PDB entry 7Z1O | electron microscopy, 2.70 A resolution | chains A and H of the 20 polymer chains in the assembly

[Chain A]
Molecule: DNA-directed RNA polymerase III subunit RPC1
Source organism: Saccharomyces cerevisiae W303
Notes: EC 2.7.7.6
UniProtKB: P04051 (RPC1_YEAST); residue numbers follow UniProt; this construct covers 1-1460
Sequence (1460 residues; each row starts with the number of its first residue):
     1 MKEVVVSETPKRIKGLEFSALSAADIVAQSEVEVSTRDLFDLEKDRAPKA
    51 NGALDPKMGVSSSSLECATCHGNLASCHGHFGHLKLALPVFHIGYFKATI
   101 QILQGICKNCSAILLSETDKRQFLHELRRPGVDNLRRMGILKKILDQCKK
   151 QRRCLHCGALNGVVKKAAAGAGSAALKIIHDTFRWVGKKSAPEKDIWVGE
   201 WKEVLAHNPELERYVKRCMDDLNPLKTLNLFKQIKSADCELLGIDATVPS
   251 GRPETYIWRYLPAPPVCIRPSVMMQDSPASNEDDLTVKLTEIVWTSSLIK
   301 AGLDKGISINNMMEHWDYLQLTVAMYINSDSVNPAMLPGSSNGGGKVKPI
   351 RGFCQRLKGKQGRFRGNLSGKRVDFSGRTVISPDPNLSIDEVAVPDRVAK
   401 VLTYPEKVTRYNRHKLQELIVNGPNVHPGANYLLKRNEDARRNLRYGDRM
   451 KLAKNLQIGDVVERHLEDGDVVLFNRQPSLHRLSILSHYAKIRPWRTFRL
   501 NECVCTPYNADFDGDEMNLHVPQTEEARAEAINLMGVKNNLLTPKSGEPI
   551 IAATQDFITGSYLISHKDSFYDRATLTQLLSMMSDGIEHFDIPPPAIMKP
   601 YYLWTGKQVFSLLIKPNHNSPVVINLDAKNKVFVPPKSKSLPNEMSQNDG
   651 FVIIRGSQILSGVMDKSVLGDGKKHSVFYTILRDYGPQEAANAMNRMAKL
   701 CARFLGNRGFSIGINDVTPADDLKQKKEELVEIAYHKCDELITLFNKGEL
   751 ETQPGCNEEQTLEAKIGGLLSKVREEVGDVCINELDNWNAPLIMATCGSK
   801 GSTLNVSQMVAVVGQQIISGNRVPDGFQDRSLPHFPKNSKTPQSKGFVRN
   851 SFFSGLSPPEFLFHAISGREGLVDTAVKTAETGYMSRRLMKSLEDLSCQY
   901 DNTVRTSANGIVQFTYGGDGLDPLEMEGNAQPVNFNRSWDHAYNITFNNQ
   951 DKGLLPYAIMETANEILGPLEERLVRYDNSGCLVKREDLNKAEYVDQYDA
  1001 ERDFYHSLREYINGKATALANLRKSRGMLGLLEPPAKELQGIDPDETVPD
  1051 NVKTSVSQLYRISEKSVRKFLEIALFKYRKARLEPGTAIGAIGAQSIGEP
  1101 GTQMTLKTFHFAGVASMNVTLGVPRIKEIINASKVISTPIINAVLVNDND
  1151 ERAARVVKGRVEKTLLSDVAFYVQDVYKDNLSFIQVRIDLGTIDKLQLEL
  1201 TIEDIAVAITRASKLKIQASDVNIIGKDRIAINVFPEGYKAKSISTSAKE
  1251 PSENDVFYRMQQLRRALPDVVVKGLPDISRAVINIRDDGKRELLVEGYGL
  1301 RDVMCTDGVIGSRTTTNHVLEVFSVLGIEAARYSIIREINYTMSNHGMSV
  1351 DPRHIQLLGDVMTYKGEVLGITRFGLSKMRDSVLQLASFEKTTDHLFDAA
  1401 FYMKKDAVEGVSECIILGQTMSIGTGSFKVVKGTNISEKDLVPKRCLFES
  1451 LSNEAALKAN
Not modelled in the structure: 341-346, 1237-1252, 1459-1460
UniProt features mapped onto this chain:
  - region: P858 to E870 (Bridging helix)
  - binding site (Zn(2+)): C67, C70, C77, H80, C107, C110, C154
  - binding site (Mg(2+)): D511, D513, D515
  - mutagenesis: T506 (T506I: Temperature-sensitive), N509 (N509Y: Temperature-sensitive), N518 (N518Q: Temperature-sensitive)

[Chain H]
Molecule: DNA-directed RNA polymerases I, II, and III subunit RPABC3
Source organism: Saccharomyces cerevisiae W303
UniProtKB: P20436 (RPAB3_YEAST); residues 1-146 here = UniProt positions 1-146
Sequence (146 residues; each row starts with the number of its first residue):
     1 MSNTLFDDIFQVSEVDPGRYNKVCRIEAASTTQDQCKLTLDINVELFPVA
    51 AQDSLTVTIASSLNLEDTPANDSSATRSWRPPQAGDRSLADDYDYVMYGT
   101 AYKFEEVSKDLIAVYYSFGGLLMRLEGNYRNLNNLKQENAYLLIRR
Not modelled in the structure: 1, 66-75
UniProt features mapped onto this chain:
  - region: D16 to T39 (Non-specific ssDNA binding)
  - modified residue: S2 (N-acetylserine), T68 (Phosphothreonine)

[Interface between chain A and chain H]
Pairs across the interface - 89 pairs, chain A then chain H:
  H566(A) - Y20(H)
  K567(A) - Y20(H)
  K567(A) - V23(H)
  K567(A) - D41(H)  salt bridge
  K567(A) - G120(H)  hydrogen bond (side chain-backbone)
  K567(A) - L121(H)
  D568(A) - Y20(H)
  D568(A) - N21(H)
  D568(A) - K22(H)  hydrogen bond (backbone-side chain)
  F570(A) - V23(H)  hydrophobic
  F570(A) - N43(H)
  F570(A) - L121(H)  hydrophobic
  R573(A) - W79(H)  hydrogen bond (side chain-backbone)
  R573(A) - P81(H)
  I592(A) - S78(H)
  I592(A) - W79(H)  hydrogen bond (backbone-backbone)
  P593(A) - W79(H)
  P594(A) - W79(H)
  P594(A) - Y98(H)  hydrophobic
  P595(A) - W79(H)
  P595(A) - Y98(H)
  A596(A) - M97(H)
  A596(A) - Y98(H)  hydrogen bond (backbone-backbone)
  A596(A) - F118(H)
  I597(A) - N43(H)
  I597(A) - L46(H)  hydrophobic
  I597(A) - Y95(H)
  I597(A) - V96(H)
  M598(A) - W79(H)  hydrophobic
  M598(A) - V96(H)  hydrogen bond (backbone-backbone)
  M598(A) - Y98(H)  hydrophobic
  M598(A) - Y141(H)  hydrophobic
  K599(A) - A90(H)
  K599(A) - Y93(H)
  K599(A) - D94(H)
  K599(A) - V96(H)
  P600(A) - L46(H)  hydrophobic
  Y601(A) - L46(H)  hydrophobic
  Y602(A) - W79(H)  hydrophobic
  Y602(A) - P81(H)  hydrophobic
  Y602(A) - P82(H)
  L603(A) - L46(H)  hydrophobic
  T605(A) - G119(H)
  K607(A) - G119(H)
  K607(A) - G120(H)
  H618(A) - R77(H)
  L641(A) - R124(H)
  P642(A) - K103(H)
  P642(A) - E105(H)
  P642(A) - Y115(H)
  E644(A) - Y102(H)
  E644(A) - K103(H)  salt bridge
  E644(A) - L122(H)
  M645(A) - R25(H)  hydrogen bond
  M645(A) - T39(H)
  S646(A) - R25(H)
  D649(A) - Y20(H)
  I653(A) - Y102(H)  hydrophobic
  L660(A) - T100(H)
  L660(A) - Y102(H)  hydrophobic
  L660(A) - S117(H)  hydrogen bond (backbone-side chain)
  L660(A) - G120(H)
  L660(A) - L122(H)
  S661(A) - L122(H)
  L785(A) - R19(H)  hydrogen bond (backbone-side chain)
  D786(A) - R19(H)
  N787(A) - R19(H)
  N787(A) - Y20(H)
  N787(A) - N21(H)  hydrogen bond
  W788(A) - N21(H)  hydrogen bond
  L792(A) - R19(H)
  Y943(A) - Q137(H)
  F947(A) - Q137(H)
  N949(A) - K136(H)
  L1022(A) - E106(H)
  S1025(A) - K109(H)  hydrogen bond (backbone-side chain)
  R1026(A) - E106(H)  salt bridge
  R1026(A) - I112(H)
  D1050(A) - N133(H)  hydrogen bond (backbone-side chain)
  N1051(A) - Y129(H)
  V1052(A) - Y129(H)
  T1054(A) - N133(H)  hydrogen bond
  S1055(A) - Y129(H)
  Q1058(A) - F104(H)
  Q1058(A) - L132(H)
  Q1058(A) - N133(H)  hydrogen bond (side chain-backbone)
  Q1058(A) - L135(H)  hydrogen bond (side chain-backbone)
  L1059(A) - E105(H)
  L1059(A) - E106(H)
Other interface residues (no listed pair), chain A (53 interface residues in all): D591, W604, Q608, K637, N648, I659
Other interface residues (no listed pair), chain H (47 interface residues in all): E14, S108

[Summary]
The interface between chain A and chain H involves 53 residues on one side and 47 on the other, with 16
hydrogen bonds and 3 salt bridges. Polar pairs include K567(A)-D41(H), E644(A)-K103(H) and R1026(A)-E106(H).
Chain A is DNA-directed RNA polymerase III subunit RPC1 and chain H is DNA-directed RNA polymerases I, II, and
III subunit RPABC3, both from Saccharomyces cerevisiae W303; the structure, Structure of yeast RNA Polymerase
III PTC + NTPs, was determined by electron microscopy together with 7Z1L, 7Z1M and 7Z1N from the same study.
